Entry 1X1Y (X-ray diffraction, 1.90 A resolution); this record covers chains A and D.

Chain A:
Molecule: Ribonuclease
Source organism: Bacillus amyloliquefaciens
Notes: EC 3.1.27.-
Reference sequence: P00648 (RNBR_BACAM); residues 1-110 here correspond to UniProt positions 48-157 (UniProt number = residue number + 47)
Amino-acid sequence (110 residues; numbered 1 to 110; the number before each row is that of its first residue):
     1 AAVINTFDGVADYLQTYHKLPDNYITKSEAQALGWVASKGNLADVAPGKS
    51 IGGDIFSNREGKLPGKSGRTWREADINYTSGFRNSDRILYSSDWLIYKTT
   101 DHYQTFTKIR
Disordered / not traced: 1-2
Sequence notes: engineered mutation A2 (Gln49 in P00648)
UniProt features mapped onto this chain:
  - active site: E73 (Proton acceptor), H102 (Proton donor)

Chain D:
Molecule: Barstar
Source organism: Bacillus amyloliquefaciens
Reference sequence: P11540 (BARS_BACAM); numbering as in UniProt (aligned over 0-89)
Amino-acid sequence (90 residues; each row starts with the number of its first residue; numbering starts at 0):
     0 MKKAVINGEQIRSISDLHQTLKKELALPEYYGENLAALWDALTGWVEYPL
    50 VLEWRQFEQSKQLTENGAESVLQVFREAKAEGADITIILS
Sequence notes: engineered mutation A35 (Asp in P11540), A40 (Cys in P11540), A82 (Cys in P11540)

Interface between chain A and chain D:
Pairs across the interface (33):
  K27(A) - W38(D)
  K27(A) - T42(D)  hydrogen bond
  W35(A) - T42(D)
  W35(A) - G43(D)
  A37(A) - G43(D)
  A37(A) - W44(D)
  S38(A) - W44(D)  hydrogen bond (backbone-backbone)
  S38(A) - E46(D)
  F56(A) - A35(D)  hydrophobic
  R59(A) - W38(D)
  R59(A) - E76(D)  salt bridge
  E60(A) - N33(D)
  E60(A) - L34(D)  hydrogen bond (side chain-backbone)
  F82(A) - W44(D)  hydrophobic
  R83(A) - Y29(D)  hydrogen bond (backbone-side chain)
  R83(A) - D39(D)  salt bridge
  R83(A) - G43(D)  hydrogen bond (side chain-backbone)
  R83(A) - W44(D)
  N84(A) - Y29(D)  hydrogen bond (backbone-side chain)
  S85(A) - Y29(D)
  R87(A) - D39(D)  salt bridge
  H102(A) - Y29(D)
  H102(A) - Y30(D)
  H102(A) - G31(D)  hydrogen bond (side chain-backbone)
  H102(A) - N33(D)  hydrogen bond (backbone-side chain)
  H102(A) - A36(D)
  H102(A) - D39(D)  salt bridge
  Y103(A) - N33(D)  hydrogen bond (backbone-side chain)
  Y103(A) - A35(D)  hydrophobic
  Y103(A) - A36(D)  hydrophobic
  Y103(A) - D39(D)  hydrogen bond
  Q104(A) - G31(D)
  Q104(A) - N33(D)
Interface residues without a listed pair, chain A (17 interface residues in all): E73, D101
Interface residues without a listed pair, chain D (17 interface residues in all): P27, V45, V73

In short:
Chain A and chain D each contribute 17 residues to their interface; the contacts include 10 hydrogen bonds and
4 salt bridges. Among the polar pairs are R59(A)-E76(D), R83(A)-D39(D) and R87(A)-D39(D). UniProt lists
active-site residues E73(A) and H102(A) on chain A.
Here chain A is Ribonuclease and chain D is Barstar, both from Bacillus amyloliquefaciens. Entry 1X1Y
(Water-mediate interaction at aprotein-protein interface) was determined by X-ray diffraction.
